Entry 8UIU (X-ray diffraction, 3.14 A resolution); this record covers chains A and B of the 3 polymer chains in the assembly.

# Chain A (and B)
Molecule: Flavin monooxygenase
Organism: Neobacillus niacini
Notes: chain B of this document is another copy of the same molecule, construct and numbering; everything in this record applies to it too
Sequence (450 residues; row label = number of the first residue in the row; numbers below 1 keep their minus sign (Mse-20 is residue -20)):
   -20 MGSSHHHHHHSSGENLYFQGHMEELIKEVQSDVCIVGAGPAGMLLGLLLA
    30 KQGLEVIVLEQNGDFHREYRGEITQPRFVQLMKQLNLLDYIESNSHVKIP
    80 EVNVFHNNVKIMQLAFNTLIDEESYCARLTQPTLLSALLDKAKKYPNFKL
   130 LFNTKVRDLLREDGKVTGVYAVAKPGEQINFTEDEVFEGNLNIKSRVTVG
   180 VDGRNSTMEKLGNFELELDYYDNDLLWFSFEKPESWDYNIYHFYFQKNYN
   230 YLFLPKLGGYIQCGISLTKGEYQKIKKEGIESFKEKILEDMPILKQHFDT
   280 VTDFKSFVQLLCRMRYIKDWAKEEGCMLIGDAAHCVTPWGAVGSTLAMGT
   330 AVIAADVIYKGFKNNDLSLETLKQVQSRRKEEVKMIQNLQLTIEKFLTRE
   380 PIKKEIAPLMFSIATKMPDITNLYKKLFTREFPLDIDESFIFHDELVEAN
Unresolved in the structure: -20 to 5, 160-165, 424-429 (chain B: -20 to 5, 42-49, 424-429)
Modified residues: Mse-20, Mse1, Mse22, Mse61, Mse91, Mse187, Mse270, Mse293, Mse306, Mse327, Mse364, Mse389, Mse396 (selenomethionine)
Small-molecule neighbours:
  - DR9 (1-cis-9-octadecanoyl-2-cis-9-hexadecanoyl phosphatidyl glycerol): Val83, Mse91, Tyr220, Phe222, Phe224, Trp318, Gly319, Leu368, Thr371, Ile372, Lys374, Phe375, Thr377, Lys382, Ile385, Ala386, Mse389, Phe390, Ala393, Mse396, Ile399, Leu402, Tyr403, Leu406, Phe407
  - FAD (flavin-adenine dinucleotide): Val15, Gly16, Ala17, Gly18, Pro19, Ala20, Gly21, Leu38, Glu39, Gln40, Asn41, Tyr48, Arg49, Gly50, Glu51, Ile52, Gln110, Thr133, Val135, Val180, Asp181, Gly182, Arg183, Thr186, Leu289, Gly309, Asp310, Ala320, Val321, Gly322, Ser323, Ala326

# Chain A / chain B interface
Residue-residue contacts (12; chain A residue first):
  Ile381(A) - Lys395(B)
  Glu384(A) - Lys395(B)
  Ile385(A) - Ile392(B)  hydrophobic
  Ile385(A) - Mse396(B)  hydrophobic
  Leu388(A) - Leu388(B)  hydrophobic
  Leu388(A) - Ser391(B)
  Leu388(A) - Ile392(B)  hydrophobic
  Ser391(A) - Leu388(B)
  Ile392(A) - Leu388(B)  hydrophobic
  Ile392(A) - Mse389(B)
  Ile392(A) - Ile392(B)  hydrophobic
  Pro397(A) - Ile381(B)  hydrophobic
Interface residues without a listed pair, chain A (10 interface residues in all): Mse389, Lys395, Mse396
Interface residues without a listed pair, chain B (10 interface residues in all): Glu384, Ile385, Pro397

# Summary
Chain A and chain B each contribute 10 residues to their interface. Chain A binds flavin-adenine dinucleotide
and compound DR9.
Both chains are Flavin monooxygenase (Neobacillus niacini). Entry 8UIU (Structure of an FMO from Bacillus
niacini) was determined by X-ray diffraction, deposited together with 8URC and 8URD.
